1PER - chains B and R of the 4 polymer chains in the assembly; structure by X-ray diffraction, 2.50 A resolution.

[Chain B]
Molecule: 20-nt DNA strand
Sequence (20 nucleotides; row label = number of the first residue in the row):
     1 TATACAAGAA AAACTGTACT

[Chain R]
Protein: Protein (434 repressor)
Source organism: Phage 434
UniProtKB: P16117 (RPC1_BP434); residues 1-69 here correspond to UniProt positions 2-70 (UniProt number = residue number + 1)
Sequence (69 residues; row label = number of the first residue in the row):
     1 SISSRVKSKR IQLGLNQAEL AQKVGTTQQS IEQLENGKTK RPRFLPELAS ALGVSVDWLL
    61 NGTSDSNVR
Not modelled in the structure: 64-69
Curated features (UniProtKB/Swiss-Prot):
  - DNA-binding region: Gln17 to Asn36 (H-T-H motif)

[Interface between chain B and chain R]
Contacting residue pairs (16; chain B residue first):
  DA12(B) with Lys38(R), phosphate contact; Thr39(R), phosphate contact; Lys40(R), hydrogen bond to the phosphate; Arg41(R), hydrogen bond to the phosphate
  DA13(B) with Ser30(R), sugar contact; Thr39(R), phosphate contact; Pro42(R), phosphate contact; Arg43(R), hydrogen bond to the phosphate; Phe44(R), phosphate contact
  DC14(B) with Thr26(R), phosphate contact; Thr27(R), hydrogen bond to the phosphate; Ser30(R), hydrogen bond to the phosphate
  DT15(B) with Thr27(R), base contact; Gln29(R), base contact
  DG16(B) with Gln29(R), hydrogen bond to the base
  DT17(B) with Gln29(R), base contact
Also at the interface, not in a pair above, chain R (12 interface residues in all): Gly25

[Summary]
6 residues of chain B and 12 residues of chain R are in contact; the contacts include 6 hydrogen bonds. Polar
contacts include DG16(B)-Gln29(R), DA12(B)-Lys40(R) and DA12(B)-Arg41(R).
Here chain B is a 20-nt DNA strand and chain R is Protein (434 repressor) (Phage 434). Entry 1PER (The complex
between phage 434 repression DNA-binding domain and operator site OR3: structural differences between
consensus ...) was determined by X-ray diffraction.
